PDB entry 9I3I | electron microscopy, 4.40 A resolution (low resolution: residue-level contacts below are approximate; hydrogen-bond / salt-bridge calls are withheld) | chains 6 and X of the 14 polymer chains in the assembly

# Chain 6
Protein: DNA replication licensing factor MCM6
Organism: Saccharomyces cerevisiae S288C
Notes: EC 3.6.4.12
Reference sequence: P53091 (MCM6_YEAST); residue numbers follow UniProt; this construct covers 1-1017
Amino-acid sequence (1017 residues; numbered 1 to 1017; the number before each row is that of its first residue):
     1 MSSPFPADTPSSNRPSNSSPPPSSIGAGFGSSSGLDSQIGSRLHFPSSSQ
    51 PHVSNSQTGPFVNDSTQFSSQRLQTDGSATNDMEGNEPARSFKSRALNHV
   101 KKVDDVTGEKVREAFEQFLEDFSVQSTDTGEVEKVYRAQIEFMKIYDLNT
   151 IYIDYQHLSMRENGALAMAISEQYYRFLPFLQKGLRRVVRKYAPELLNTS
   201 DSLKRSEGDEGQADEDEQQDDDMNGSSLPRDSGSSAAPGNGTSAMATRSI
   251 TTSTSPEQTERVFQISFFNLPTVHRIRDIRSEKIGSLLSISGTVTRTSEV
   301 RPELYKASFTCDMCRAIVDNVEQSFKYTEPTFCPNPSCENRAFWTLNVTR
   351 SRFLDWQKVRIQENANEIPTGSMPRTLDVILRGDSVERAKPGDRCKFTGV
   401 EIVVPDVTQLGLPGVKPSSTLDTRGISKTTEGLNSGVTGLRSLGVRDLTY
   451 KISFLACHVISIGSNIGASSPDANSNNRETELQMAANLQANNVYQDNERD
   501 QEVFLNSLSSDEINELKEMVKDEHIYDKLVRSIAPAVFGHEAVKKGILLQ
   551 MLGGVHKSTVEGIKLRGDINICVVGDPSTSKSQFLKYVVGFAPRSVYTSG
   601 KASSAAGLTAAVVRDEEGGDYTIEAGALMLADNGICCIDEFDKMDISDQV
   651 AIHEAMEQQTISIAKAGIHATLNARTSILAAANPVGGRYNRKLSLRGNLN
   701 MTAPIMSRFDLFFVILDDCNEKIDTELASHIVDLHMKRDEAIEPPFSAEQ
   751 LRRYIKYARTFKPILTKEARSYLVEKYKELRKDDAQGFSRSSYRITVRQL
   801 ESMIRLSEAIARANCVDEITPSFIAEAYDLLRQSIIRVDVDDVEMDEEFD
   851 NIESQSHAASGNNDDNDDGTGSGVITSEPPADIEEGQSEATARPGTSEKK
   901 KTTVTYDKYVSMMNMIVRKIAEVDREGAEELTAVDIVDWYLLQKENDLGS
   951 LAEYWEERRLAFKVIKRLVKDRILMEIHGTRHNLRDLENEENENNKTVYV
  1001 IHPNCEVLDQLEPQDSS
Disordered / not traced: 1-102, 195-259, 430-440, 464-509, 841-1017
Bound ions: Zn2+: Cys-311, Cys-333, Cys-338
UniProt features mapped onto this chain:
  - motif: Ser-707 to Asp-710 (Arginine finger)
  - binding site (ATP): Gly-575 to Ser-582
  - modified residue: Ser-78 (Phosphoserine), Ser-249 (Phosphoserine), Ser-372 (Phosphoserine), Thr-766 (Phosphothreonine)
  - mutagenesis: Lys-581 (K581A: Loss of MCM2-7 complex helicase activity)

# Chain X
Molecule: 88-nt DNA strand
Sequence (88 nucleotides; row label = number of the first residue in the row):
     1 TGGTTTTTATATGTTTTGTTATGTATTGTTTATTTTCCCTTGACTGACTG
    51 ACTGACTGACTGACTGACTGACTGACTGACTGTATATA

# Interface between chain 6 and chain X
Contacting residue pairs - 6 pairs, chain 6 then chain X:
  Glu-616(6) with DA63(X)
  Asp-645(6) with DT73(X)
  Ile-646(6) with DC72(X); DT73(X)
  Ser-647(6) with DA71(X); DC72(X)
Other interface residues (no listed pair), chain 6 (6 interface residues in all): Asp-615, Gly-618

# Overview
The interface between chain 6 and chain X involves 6 residues on one side and 4 on the other. Cys-311(6),
Cys-333(6) and Cys-338(6) coordinate Zn2+. UniProt lists 8 ATP-binding residues and one mutagenesis site on
chain 6.
Chain 6 is DNA replication licensing factor MCM6 (Saccharomyces cerevisiae S288C) and chain X is an 88-nt DNA
strand; the structure, Cryo-EM structure of the MCM-ORC (MO) complex featuring an ORC2 regulatory domain
involved in cell cycle ..., was determined by electron microscopy together with 8RIF and 8RIG from the same
study.
